PDB entry 8H01 | electron microscopy, 3.70 A resolution | chains F and G of the 9 polymer chains in the assembly

# Chain F
Molecule: rabbit monoclonal antibody 1H1 Fab light chain
Organism: Oryctolagus cuniculus
Notes: antibody fragment or engineered binder
Amino-acid sequence (111 residues; row label = number of the first residue in the row):
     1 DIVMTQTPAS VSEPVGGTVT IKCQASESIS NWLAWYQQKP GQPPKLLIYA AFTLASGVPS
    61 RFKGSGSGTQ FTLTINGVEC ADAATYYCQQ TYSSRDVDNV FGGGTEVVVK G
Disulfides: Cys23-Cys88

# Chain G
Molecule: rabbit monoclonal antibody 1H1 Fab heavy chain
Organism: Oryctolagus cuniculus
Notes: antibody fragment or engineered binder
Amino-acid sequence (122 residues; each row starts with the number of its first residue):
     1 QSLEESGGDL VKPGASLTLT CTASGFSFSS GYDMCWVRQA PGKGLEWIAC IGTGSSGNIY
    61 YASWAKGRFT ISKTSSTTVT LQMTSLTAAD TATYFCARDD ADYAGPDYFN LWGPGTLVTV
   121 SS
Disulfides: Cys21-Cys96, Cys35-Cys50

# Interface between chain F and chain G
Residue-residue contacts (44):
  Trp32(F) - Tyr108(G)
  Leu33(F) - Tyr108(G)
  Ala34(F) - Tyr108(G)  hydrophobic
  Tyr36(F) - Tyr108(G)
  Tyr36(F) - Phe109(G)  hydrogen bond (side chain-backbone)
  Gln38(F) - Gln39(G)  hydrogen bond
  Gln38(F) - Leu45(G)
  Pro43(F) - Phe95(G)  hydrophobic
  Pro43(F) - Trp112(G)  hydrophobic
  Pro43(F) - Gly113(G)
  Pro44(F) - Leu45(G)  hydrophobic
  Pro44(F) - Trp112(G)
  Leu46(F) - Tyr108(G)  hydrophobic
  Leu46(F) - Phe109(G)
  Tyr49(F) - Tyr108(G)  hydrophobic
  Ala50(F) - Tyr108(G)
  Tyr87(F) - Gly44(G)
  Gln89(F) - Pro106(G)  hydrogen bond (side chain-backbone)
  Gln89(F) - Asp107(G)  hydrogen bond (side chain-backbone)
  Gln89(F) - Tyr108(G)
  Thr91(F) - Pro106(G)
  Thr91(F) - Asp107(G)  hydrogen bond
  Thr91(F) - Tyr108(G)
  Ser94(F) - Tyr60(G)
  Ser94(F) - Gly105(G)
  Ser94(F) - Pro106(G)
  Arg95(F) - Tyr60(G)
  Arg95(F) - Tyr61(G)
  Arg95(F) - Ala104(G)
  Asp96(F) - Ser63(G)
  Val97(F) - Ala62(G)
  Val97(F) - Ser63(G)  hydrogen bond (backbone-backbone)
  Asp98(F) - Trp47(G)
  Asp98(F) - Ala62(G)
  Asp98(F) - Ser63(G)
  Asp98(F) - Trp64(G)  hydrogen bond (backbone-side chain)
  Asn99(F) - Leu45(G)  hydrogen bond (side chain-backbone)
  Asn99(F) - Glu46(G)
  Asn99(F) - Trp47(G)  hydrogen bond (side chain-backbone)
  Val100(F) - Trp47(G)  hydrophobic
  Phe101(F) - Val37(G)  hydrophobic
  Phe101(F) - Leu45(G)
  Phe101(F) - Phe109(G)  hydrophobic
  Phe101(F) - Trp112(G)  hydrophobic
Other interface residues (no listed pair), chain F (22 interface residues in all): Asn31
Other interface residues (no listed pair), chain G (22 interface residues in all): Tyr103, Pro114

# In short
Chain F and chain G each contribute 22 residues to their interface, with 9 hydrogen bonds. Among the polar
pairs are Tyr36(F)-Phe109(G), Gln38(F)-Gln39(G) and Gln89(F)-Pro106(G).
Chain F is rabbit monoclonal antibody 1H1 Fab light chain and chain G is rabbit monoclonal antibody 1H1 Fab
heavy chain, both from Oryctolagus cuniculus; the structure, SARS-CoV-2 Omicron BA.1 Spike glycoprotein in
complex with rabbit monoclonal antibody 1H1 Fab in class 2 ..., was determined by electron microscopy,
deposited together with 8H00 and 8ITU.
